Entry 6ZYT (X-ray diffraction, 1.80 A resolution); this record covers chain BBB.

# Chain BBB
Molecule: Streptavidin/Rhizavidin Hybrid
Organism: Streptomyces avidinii
Chain sequence (145 residues; row label = number of the first residue in the row):
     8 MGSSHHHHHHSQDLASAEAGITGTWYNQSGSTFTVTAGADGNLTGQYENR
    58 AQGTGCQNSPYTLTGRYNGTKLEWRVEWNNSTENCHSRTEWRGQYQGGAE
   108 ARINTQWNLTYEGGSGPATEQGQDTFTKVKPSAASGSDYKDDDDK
Not modelled in the structure: 8-22, 138-152
Disulfide bonds: Cys63-Cys92
Reported in the primary citation:
  - binding site for the ligand UJE: Tyr118, Glu127
  - mutagenesis - Y118A, Y118K, Y118S, Y118T, Y118V: unchanged catalytic activity
  - mutagenesis - E127L: increased catalytic activity

# In short
From the paper: a binding site for the ligand UJE at Tyr118 and Glu127; E127L increases catalytic activity; 6
substitutions were tested in all.
Chain BBB is Streptavidin/Rhizavidin Hybrid (Streptomyces avidinii); the structure, Monomeric streptavidin
with a conjugated biotinylated pyrrolidine, was determined by X-ray diffraction together with 7NLV from the
same study.
